7XFI - chains C and J of the 10 polymer chains in the assembly; structure by electron microscopy, 2.90 A resolution.

[Chain C]
Name: Histone H2A type 1
From: Xenopus laevis
Reference sequence: P06897 (H2A1_XENLA); residues 0-129 here correspond to UniProt positions 1-130 (UniProt number = residue number + 1)
Sequence (130 residues; each row starts with the number of its first residue; numbering starts at 0):
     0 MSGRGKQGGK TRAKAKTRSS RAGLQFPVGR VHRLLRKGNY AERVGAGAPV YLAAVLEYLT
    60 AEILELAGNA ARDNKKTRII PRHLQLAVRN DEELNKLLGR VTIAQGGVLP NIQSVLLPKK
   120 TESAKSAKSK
Unresolved in the structure: 0-10, 118-129
Sequence notes: conflict Arg99 (Gly100 in P06897)
Swiss-Prot annotation at these positions:
  - modified residue: Ser1 (N-acetylserine), Lys5 (N6-(2-hydroxyisobutyryl)lysine), Lys9 (N6-(2-hydroxyisobutyryl)lysine), Lys36 (N6-(2-hydroxyisobutyryl)lysine), Lys74 (N6-(2-hydroxyisobutyryl)lysine), Lys75 (N6-(2-hydroxyisobutyryl)lysine), Lys95 (N6-(2-hydroxyisobutyryl)lysine), Gln104 (N5-methylglutamine), Lys118 (N6-(2-hydroxyisobutyryl)lysine)
  - cross-link (Glycyl lysine isopeptide (Lys-Gly)): Lys13 (interchain with G-Cter in ubiquitin), Lys15 (interchain with G-Cter in ubiquitin), Lys119 (interchain with G-Cter in ubiquitin)

[Chain J]
Molecule: 152-nt DNA strand
From: Xenopus laevis
Sequence (152 nucleotides; each row starts with the number of its first residue; numbers below 1 keep their minus sign (DC-74 is residue -74)):
   -74 CCTGGAGAAT CCCGGTGCCG AGGCCGCTCA ATTGGTCGTA GACAGCTCTA GCACCGCTTA
   -14 AACGCACGTA CGCGCTGTCC CCCGCGTTTT AACCGCCAAG GGGATTACTC CCTAGTCTCC
    46 AGGCCCGTGT CAGATATATA CATCCTGTGC AT
Unresolved in the structure: -74 to -73, 64-77

[Chain C / chain J interface]
Residue-residue contacts (16):
  Arg11(C) - DT43(J)  base contact
  Arg11(C) - DC44(J)  hydrogen bond to the base
  Arg11(C) - DC45(J)  hydrogen bond to the sugar
  Arg29(C) - DG48(J)  sugar contact
  Arg29(C) - DC49(J)  salt bridge to the phosphate
  Arg42(C) - DT38(J)  hydrogen bond to the sugar
  Arg42(C) - DA39(J)  phosphate contact
  Val43(C) - DT38(J)  sugar contact
  Val43(C) - DA39(J)  hydrogen bond to the phosphate
  Gly44(C) - DT38(J)  phosphate contact
  Ala45(C) - DT38(J)  phosphate contact
  Lys75(C) - DG58(J)  phosphate contact
  Thr76(C) - DA57(J)  sugar contact
  Thr76(C) - DG58(J)  hydrogen bond to the phosphate
  Arg77(C) - DA57(J)  hydrogen bond to the sugar
  Arg77(C) - DG58(J)  hydrogen bond to the phosphate
Interface residues without a listed pair, chain C (13 interface residues in all): Thr16, His31, Glu41, Lys74
Interface residues without a listed pair, chain J (11 interface residues in all): DC37, DG47

[Summary]
13 residues of chain C and 11 residues of chain J are in contact; the contacts include 7 hydrogen bonds and 1
salt bridge. Among the polar pairs are Arg11(C)-DC44(J), Arg11(C)-DC45(J) and Arg42(C)-DT38(J).
Chain C is Histone H2A type 1 and chain J is a 152-nt DNA strand, both from Xenopus laevis; the structure,
Structure of nucleosome-DI complex (-50I, Apo state), was determined by electron microscopy together with
7XFC, 7XFH, 7XFJ, 7XFL, 7XFM and 7XFN from the same study.
